PDB entry 5C4J | X-ray diffraction, 4.00 A resolution | chains A and S of the 13 polymer chains in the assembly

[Chain A]
Protein: DNA-directed RNA polymerase II subunit RPB1
From: Saccharomyces cerevisiae (strain ATCC 204508 / S288c)
Notes: EC 2.7.7.6
UniProt: P04050 (RPB1_YEAST); numbering as in UniProt (aligned over 1-1733)
Sequence (1733 residues; numbered 1 to 1733; the number before each row is that of its first residue):
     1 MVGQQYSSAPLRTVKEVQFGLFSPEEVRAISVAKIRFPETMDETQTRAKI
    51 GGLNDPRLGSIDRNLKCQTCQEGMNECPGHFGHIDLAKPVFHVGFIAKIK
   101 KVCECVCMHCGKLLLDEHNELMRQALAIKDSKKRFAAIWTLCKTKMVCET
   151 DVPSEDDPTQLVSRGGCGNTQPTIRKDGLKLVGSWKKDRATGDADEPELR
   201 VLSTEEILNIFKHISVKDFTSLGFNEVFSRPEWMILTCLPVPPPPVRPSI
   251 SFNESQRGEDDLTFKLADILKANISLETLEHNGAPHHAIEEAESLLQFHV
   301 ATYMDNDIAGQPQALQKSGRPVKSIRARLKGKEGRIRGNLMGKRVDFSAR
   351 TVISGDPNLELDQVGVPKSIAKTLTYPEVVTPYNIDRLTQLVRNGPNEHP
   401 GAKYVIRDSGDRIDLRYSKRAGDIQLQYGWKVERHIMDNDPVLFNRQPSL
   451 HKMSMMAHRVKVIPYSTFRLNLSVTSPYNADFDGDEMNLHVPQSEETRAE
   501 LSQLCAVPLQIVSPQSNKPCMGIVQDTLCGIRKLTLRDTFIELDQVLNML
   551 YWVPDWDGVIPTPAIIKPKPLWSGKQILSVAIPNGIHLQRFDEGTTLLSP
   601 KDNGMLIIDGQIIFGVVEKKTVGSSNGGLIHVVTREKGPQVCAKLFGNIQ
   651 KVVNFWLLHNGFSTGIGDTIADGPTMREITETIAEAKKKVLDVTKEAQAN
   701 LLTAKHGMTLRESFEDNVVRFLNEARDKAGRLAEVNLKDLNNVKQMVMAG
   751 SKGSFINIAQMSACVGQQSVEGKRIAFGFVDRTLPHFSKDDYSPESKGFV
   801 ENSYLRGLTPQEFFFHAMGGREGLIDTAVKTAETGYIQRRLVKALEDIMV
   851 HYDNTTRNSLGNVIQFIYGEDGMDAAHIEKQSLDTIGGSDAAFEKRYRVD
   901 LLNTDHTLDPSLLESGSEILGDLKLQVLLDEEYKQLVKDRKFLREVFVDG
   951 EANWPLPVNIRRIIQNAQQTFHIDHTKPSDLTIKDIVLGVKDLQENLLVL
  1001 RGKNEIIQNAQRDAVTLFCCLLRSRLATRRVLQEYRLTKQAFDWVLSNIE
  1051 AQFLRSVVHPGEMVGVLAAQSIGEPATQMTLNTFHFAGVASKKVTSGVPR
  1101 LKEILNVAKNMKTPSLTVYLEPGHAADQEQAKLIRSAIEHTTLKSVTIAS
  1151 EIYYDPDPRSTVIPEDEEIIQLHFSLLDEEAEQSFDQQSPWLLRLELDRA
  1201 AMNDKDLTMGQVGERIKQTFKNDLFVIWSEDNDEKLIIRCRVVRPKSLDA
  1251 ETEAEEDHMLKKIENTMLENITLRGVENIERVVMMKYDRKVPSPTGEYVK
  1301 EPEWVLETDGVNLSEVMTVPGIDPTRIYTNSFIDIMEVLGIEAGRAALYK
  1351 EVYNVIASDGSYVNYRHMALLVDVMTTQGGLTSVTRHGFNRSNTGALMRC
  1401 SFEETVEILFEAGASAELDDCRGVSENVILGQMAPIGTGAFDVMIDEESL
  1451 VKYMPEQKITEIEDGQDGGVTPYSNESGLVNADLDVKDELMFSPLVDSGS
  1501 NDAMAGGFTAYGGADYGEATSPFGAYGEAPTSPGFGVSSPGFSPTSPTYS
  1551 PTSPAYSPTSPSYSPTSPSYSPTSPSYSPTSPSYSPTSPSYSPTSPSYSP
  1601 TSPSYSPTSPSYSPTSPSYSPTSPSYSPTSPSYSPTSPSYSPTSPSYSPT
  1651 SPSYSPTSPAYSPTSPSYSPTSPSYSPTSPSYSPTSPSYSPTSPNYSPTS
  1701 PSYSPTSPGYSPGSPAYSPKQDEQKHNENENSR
Disordered / not traced: 1, 35, 44-48, 83-84, 1244-1255, 1454-1733
Bound ions: Zn2+ site 1 near Cys67 (its only coordinating residue here); Zn2+ site 2: Cys107, Cys110
Swiss-Prot annotation at these positions:
  - region: Pro248 to Asp260 (Lid loop), Asn306 to Lys323 (Rudder loop), Pro810 to Glu822 (Bridging helix)
  - binding site (Zn(2+)): Cys67, Cys70, Cys77, His80, Cys107, Cys110, Cys148, Cys167
  - binding site (Mg(2+)): Asp481, Asp483, Asp485
  - modified residue: Thr1471 (Phosphothreonine)
  - cross-link (Glycyl lysine isopeptide (Lys-Gly)): Lys695 (interchain with G-Cter in ubiquitin), Lys1246 (interchain with G-Cter in ubiquitin), Lys1350 (interchain with G-Cter in ubiquitin)
  - natural variant: Ser1653 to Pro1659 (deletion: In strain: A364A)
  - mutagenesis: Lys1246 (K1246R: Impairs ubiquitination during transcription stress)
What the authors report for this chain:
  - binding site for Non-template strand DNA (chain S): Lys100, Lys101, Lys143, Arg175, Lys317, Lys1102, Lys1109, Asn1110, His1387, Arg1391
  - binding site for the 9-nt RNA strand: Arg320
  - conformationally variable residues (loop rearrangement, side-chain flip): Gln1078 to Gly1097
  - contacts within the chain: Thr1095-Thr1113 (hydrogen bond)

[Chain S]
Molecule: Non-template strand DNA
Sequence (53 nucleotides; numbered -12 to 40; the number before each row is that of its first residue; numbers below 1 keep their minus sign (DC-12 is residue -12)):
   -12 CGCTTGTATATAAAGAGTCCGTGGAAGCTCTCCTAGCAGTGCTTATCGGT
    38 AGG
Disordered / not traced: -12 to 1, 40

[How chain A and chain S interact]
Residue-residue contacts (18):
  Lys101(A) with DT30(S), salt bridge to the phosphate
  Trp139(A) with DT30(S), phosphate contact
  Lys143(A) with DT31(S), salt bridge to the phosphate
  Arg175(A) with DT31(S), phosphate contact; DA32(S), salt bridge to the phosphate
  Leu315(A) with DA12(S), base contact
  Lys317(A) with DG11(S), base contact; DA12(S), base contact
  Lys1102(A) with DA25(S), hydrogen bond to the sugar
  Ala1108(A) with DT27(S), phosphate contact
  Lys1109(A) with DT27(S), hydrogen bond to the phosphate
  Asn1110(A) with DG26(S), hydrogen bond to the phosphate; DT27(S), phosphate contact
  Lys1112(A) with DG26(S), salt bridge to the phosphate
  His1387(A) with DT27(S), phosphate contact; DG28(S), salt bridge to the phosphate
  Arg1391(A) with DG28(S), hydrogen bond to the phosphate; DC29(S), salt bridge to the phosphate
Interface residues without a listed pair, chain A (16 interface residues in all): Lys100, Val829, Val1107
Interface residues without a listed pair, chain S (11 interface residues in all): DC24

[Overview]
16 residues of chain A face 11 of chain S across their interface, with 4 hydrogen bonds and 6 salt bridges.
Among the polar pairs are Lys1102(A)-DA25(S), Lys1109(A)-DT27(S) and Asn1110(A)-DG26(S). From the paper: a
binding site for Non-template strand DNA (chain S) at Lys100(A), Lys101(A) and Lys143(A) among others; a
binding site for the 9-nt RNA strand at Arg320(A).
Chain A is DNA-directed RNA polymerase II subunit RPB1 (Saccharomyces cerevisiae (strain ATCC 204508 / S288c))
and chain S is Non-template strand DNA; the structure, Crystal structure of a transcribing RNA Polymerase II
complex reveals a complete transcription bubble, was determined by X-ray diffraction (same publication as
5C3E, 5C44, 5C4A and 5C4X).
